PDB entry 4O61 | X-ray diffraction, 1.90 A resolution | chain A

[Chain A]
Name: RNA demethylase ALKBH5
Source organism: Homo sapiens
Notes: EC 1.14.11.-
UniProt: Q6P6C2 (ALKB5_HUMAN); numbering as in UniProt (aligned over 74-294)
Amino-acid sequence (222 residues; numbered 73 to 294; the number before each row is that of its first residue):
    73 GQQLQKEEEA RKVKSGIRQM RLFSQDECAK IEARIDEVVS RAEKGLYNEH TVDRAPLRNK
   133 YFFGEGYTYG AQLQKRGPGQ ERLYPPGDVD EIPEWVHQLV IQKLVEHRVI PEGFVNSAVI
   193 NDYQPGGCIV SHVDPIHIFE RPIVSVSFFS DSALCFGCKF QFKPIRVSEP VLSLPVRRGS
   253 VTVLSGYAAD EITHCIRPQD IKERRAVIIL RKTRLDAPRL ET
Unresolved in the structure: 73-75, 142-148
Sequence notes: expression tag (73)
Disulfides: Cys230-Cys267

[Summary]
Chain A is RNA demethylase ALKBH5 (Homo sapiens); the structure, Structure of human ALKBH5 crystallized in the
presence of citrate, was determined by X-ray diffraction, deposited together with 4OCT.
